5NI7 - chains A and C; structure by X-ray diffraction, 2.45 A resolution.

== Chain A ==
Name: Nuclear receptor ROR-gamma
Organism: Homo sapiens
UniProtKB: P51449 (RORG_HUMAN); residue numbers follow UniProt; this construct covers 265-507
Amino-acid sequence (288 residues; each row starts with the number of its first residue):
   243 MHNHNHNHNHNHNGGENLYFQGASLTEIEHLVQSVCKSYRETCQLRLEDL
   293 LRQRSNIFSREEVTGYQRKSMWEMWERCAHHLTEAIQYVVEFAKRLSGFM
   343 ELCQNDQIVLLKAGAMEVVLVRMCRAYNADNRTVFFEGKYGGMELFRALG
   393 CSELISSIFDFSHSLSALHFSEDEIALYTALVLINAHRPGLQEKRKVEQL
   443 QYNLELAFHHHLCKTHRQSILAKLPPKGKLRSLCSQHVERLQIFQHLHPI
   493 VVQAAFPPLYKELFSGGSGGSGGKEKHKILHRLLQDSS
Unresolved in the structure: 243-257, 510-530
Differences from the reference sequence: initiating methionine (243); expression tag (244-264, 508-530)
Curated features (UniProtKB/Swiss-Prot):
  - motif: Leu501 to Phe506 (AF-2)
  - mutagenesis: Ala327 (A327F: Completely abolishes transcriptional activity), Phe378 (F378Q: Completely abolishes transcriptional activity), Ile397 (I397N: Nearly abolishes transcriptional activity)
Bound ions: Na+: Cys366, Tyr369, Ser408
Small-molecule neighbours: 8Y8 (N-[4-(5-cyano-2-methoxy-phenyl)thiophen-2-yl]-2-(4-ethylsulfonylphenyl)ethanamide): Cys285, Gln286, Leu287, Leu292, Cys320, His323, Ala327, Val361, Arg364, Met365, Arg367, Ala368, Tyr369, Val376, Phe377, Phe378, Phe388, Leu391, Ile397, Ile400, Phe401, Ser404

== Chain C ==
Name: The tethered SRC2-2 peptide
Organism: Homo sapiens
Amino-acid sequence (15 residues; each row starts with the number of its first residue):
   684 KEKHKILHRLLQDSS
Unresolved in the structure: 684-685, 698

== How chain A and chain C interact ==
Pairs across the interface (22):
  Lys336(A) - Leu693(C)  hydrogen bond (side chain-backbone)
  Lys336(A) - Leu694(C)  hydrogen bond (side chain-backbone)
  Lys336(A) - Asp696(C)  hydrogen bond (side chain-backbone)
  Phe341(A) - Leu694(C)  hydrophobic
  Met342(A) - Leu694(C)
  Gln346(A) - His691(C)
  Gln346(A) - Leu694(C)
  Gln346(A) - Gln695(C)
  Gln349(A) - Leu694(C)
  Ile350(A) - His687(C)
  Ile350(A) - His691(C)
  Ile350(A) - Leu694(C)  hydrophobic
  Leu353(A) - Leu694(C)  hydrophobic
  Lys354(A) - His687(C)  hydrogen bond
  Pro500(A) - Ile689(C)  hydrophobic
  Leu501(A) - Ile689(C)
  Leu501(A) - Leu690(C)  hydrophobic
  Leu501(A) - Leu693(C)  hydrophobic
  Glu504(A) - His687(C)
  Glu504(A) - Ile689(C)  hydrogen bond (side chain-backbone)
  Glu504(A) - Leu690(C)  hydrogen bond (side chain-backbone)
  Leu505(A) - Leu690(C)  hydrophobic
Also at the interface, not in a pair above, chain A (13 interface residues in all): Val332
Also at the interface, not in a pair above, chain C (9 interface residues in all): Lys688

== Summary ==
Chain A and chain C form an interface of 13 and 9 residues respectively, with 6 hydrogen bonds. Polar contacts
include Lys336(A)-Leu693(C), Lys336(A)-Leu694(C) and Lys336(A)-Asp696(C). Bound to chain A: compound 8Y8. From
UniProt: 3 mutagenesis sites on chain A.
Here chain A is Nuclear receptor ROR-gamma and chain C is the tethered SRC2-2 peptide, both from Homo sapiens.
Entry 5NI7 (Ligand complex of RORg LBD) was determined by X-ray diffraction together with 5NI5, 5NI8, 5NIB,
6ESN and 6FGQ from the same study.
